2JF4 - chain A; structure by X-ray diffraction, 2.20 A resolution.

Chain A:
Molecule: Periplasmic trehalase
From: Escherichia coli
Notes: EC 3.2.1.28
UniProt: P13482 (TREA_ECOLI); residues 31-565 here = UniProt positions 31-565
Chain sequence (535 residues; each row starts with the number of its first residue):
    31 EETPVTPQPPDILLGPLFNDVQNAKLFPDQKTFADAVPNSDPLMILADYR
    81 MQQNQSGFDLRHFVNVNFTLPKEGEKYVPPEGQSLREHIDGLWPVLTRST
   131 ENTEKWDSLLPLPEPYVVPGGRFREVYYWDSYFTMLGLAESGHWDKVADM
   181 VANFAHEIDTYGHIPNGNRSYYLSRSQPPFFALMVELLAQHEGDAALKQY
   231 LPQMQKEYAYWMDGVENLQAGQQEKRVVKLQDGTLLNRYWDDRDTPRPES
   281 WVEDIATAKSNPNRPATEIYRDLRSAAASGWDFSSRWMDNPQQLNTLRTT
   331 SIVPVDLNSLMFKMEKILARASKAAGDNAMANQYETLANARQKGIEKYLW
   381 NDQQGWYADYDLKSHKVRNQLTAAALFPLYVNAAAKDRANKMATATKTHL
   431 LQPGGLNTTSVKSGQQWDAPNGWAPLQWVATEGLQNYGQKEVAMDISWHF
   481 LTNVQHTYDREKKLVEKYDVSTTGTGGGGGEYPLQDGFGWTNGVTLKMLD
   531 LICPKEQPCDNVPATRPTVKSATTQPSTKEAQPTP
Unresolved in the structure: 31-36, 102-112, 548-565
Cystine bridges: Cys533-Cys539
Modified residues: Mse74, Mse81, Mse165, Mse180, Mse214, Mse234, Mse242, Mse318, Mse341, Mse344, Mse360, Mse422, Mse474, Mse528 (selenomethionine; parent Met)
Small-molecule neighbours: validoxylamine (VDM; (1S,2S,3R,6S)-4-(hydroxymethyl)-6-{[(1S,2S,3S,4R,5R)-2,3,4-trihydroxy-5-(hydroxymethyl)cyclohexyl]amino}cyclohex-4-ene-1,2,3-triol): Pro149, Arg152, Phe153, Tyr157, Trp159, Asp160, Asn196, Tyr202, Arg205, Gln207, Arg277, Glu279, Ser280, Ala307, Gly310, Asp312, Gln446, Trp447, Glu496, Glu511, Tyr512, Phe518, Trp520
Swiss-Prot annotation at these positions:
  - active site (Proton donor/acceptor): Asp312, Glu496
  - binding site (substrate): Arg152, Trp159, Asp160, Asn196, Arg205 to Gln207, Arg277 to Glu279, Gly310, Glu511

Summary:
Ligands of chain A: validoxylamine. Curated annotation (UniProt) lists active-site residues Asp312 and Glu496
and 12 substrate-binding residues.
Chain A is Periplasmic trehalase (Escherichia coli); the structure, Family 37 trehalase from Escherichia coli
in complex with validoxylamine, was determined by X-ray diffraction together with 2JG0 from the same study.
